PDB entry 6RD7 | electron microscopy, 2.73 A resolution | chains 1 and 8 of the 18 polymer chains in the assembly

# Chain 1
Protein: ATP synthase associated protein ASA1
Organism: Polytomella sp. Pringsheim 198.80
UniProt: Q85JD5 (Q85JD5_9CHLO); numbering as in UniProt (aligned over 1-618)
Chain sequence (618 residues; numbered 1 to 618; the number before each row is that of its first residue):
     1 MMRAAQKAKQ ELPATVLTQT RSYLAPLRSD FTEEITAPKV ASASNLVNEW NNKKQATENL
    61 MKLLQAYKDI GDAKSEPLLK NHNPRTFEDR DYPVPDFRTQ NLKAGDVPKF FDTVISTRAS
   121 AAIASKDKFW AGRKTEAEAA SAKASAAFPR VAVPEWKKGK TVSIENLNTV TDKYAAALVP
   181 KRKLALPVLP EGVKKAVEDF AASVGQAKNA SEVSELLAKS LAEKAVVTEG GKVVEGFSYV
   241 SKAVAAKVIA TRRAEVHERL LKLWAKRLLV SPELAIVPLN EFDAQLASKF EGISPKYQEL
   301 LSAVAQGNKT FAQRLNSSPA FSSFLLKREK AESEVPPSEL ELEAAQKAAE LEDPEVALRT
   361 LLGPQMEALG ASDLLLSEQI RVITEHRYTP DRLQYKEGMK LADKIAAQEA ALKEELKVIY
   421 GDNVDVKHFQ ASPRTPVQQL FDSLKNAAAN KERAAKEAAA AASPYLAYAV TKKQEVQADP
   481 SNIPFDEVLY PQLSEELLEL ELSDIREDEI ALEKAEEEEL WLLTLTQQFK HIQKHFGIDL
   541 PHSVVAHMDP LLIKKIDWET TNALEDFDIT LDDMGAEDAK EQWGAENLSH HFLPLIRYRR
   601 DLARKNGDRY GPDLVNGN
Disordered / not traced: 1-22, 618

# Chain 8
Protein: Mitochondrial ATP synthase subunit ASA8
Organism: Polytomella sp. Pringsheim 198.80
UniProt: D8V7I7 (D8V7I7_9CHLO); numbering as in UniProt (aligned over 1-89)
Chain sequence (89 residues; each row starts with the number of its first residue):
     1 MVLGEVYLKD ILRTPPTGAI PANVPHPFQT SFYTYATKKL IPRHWYLLGG FTFTITLYGI
    61 LDGLRDSGKK KAYDEAIHAG KTPYTAGGH
Disordered / not traced: 1

# Chain 1 / chain 8 interface
Contacting residue pairs - 57 pairs, chain 1 then chain 8:
  Glu516(1) with Val2(8)
  Glu517(1) with Val2(8); Leu3(8), hydrogen bond (backbone-backbone)
  Leu520(1) with Leu3(8); Gly4(8); Glu5(8)
  Trp521(1) with Leu3(8), hydrophobic; Leu12(8)
  Thr524(1) with Leu8(8); Thr14(8)
  Leu525(1) with Leu12(8), hydrophobic
  Gln527(1) with Pro15(8)
  Gln528(1) with Leu12(8); Arg13(8)
  His531(1) with Pro15(8)
  His542(1) with Asn23(8)
  Ser543(1) with Ile20(8); Pro21(8); Ala22(8); Asn23(8)
  Val544(1) with Pro16(8)
  Ala546(1) with Val24(8), hydrophobic
  His547(1) with Arg13(8), hydrogen bond (backbone-side chain); Thr14(8); Pro16(8); Pro21(8)
  Met548(1) with Leu12(8); Arg13(8), hydrogen bond (backbone-backbone); Thr14(8); Pro15(8)
  Asp549(1) with Ile11(8)
  Pro550(1) with Asp10(8); Ile11(8); Arg13(8)
  Leu551(1) with Asp10(8); Ile11(8), hydrophobic
  Asp557(1) with His26(8), salt bridge
  Thr560(1) with His26(8); Phe28(8); Lys39(8), hydrogen bond (backbone-side chain)
  Thr561(1) with His26(8), hydrogen bond; Phe28(8); Lys38(8)
  Ala563(1) with Lys39(8); Arg43(8)
  Glu565(1) with Lys39(8), salt bridge
  His590(1) with Ile11(8)
  His591(1) with Leu12(8)
  Leu593(1) with Ile11(8), hydrophobic
  Pro594(1) with Leu3(8); Tyr7(8); Leu8(8), hydrophobic; Ile11(8)
  Tyr598(1) with Val2(8); Leu3(8), hydrophobic; Tyr7(8), hydrophobic
  Asp601(1) with Tyr7(8), hydrogen bond
Interface residues without a listed pair, chain 1 (32 interface residues in all): Glu518, Leu595, Arg597
Interface residues without a listed pair, chain 8 (25 interface residues in all): Pro25, Pro27

# Overview
32 residues of chain 1 and 25 residues of chain 8 are in contact; the contacts include 6 hydrogen bonds and 2
salt bridges. Among the polar pairs are Asp557(1)-His26(8), Glu565(1)-Lys39(8) and His547(1)-Arg13(8).
Chain 1 is ATP synthase associated protein ASA1 and chain 8 is Mitochondrial ATP synthase subunit ASA8, both
from Polytomella sp. Pringsheim 198.80; the structure, CryoEM structure of Polytomella F-ATP synthase, c-ring
position 1, focussed refinement of Fo and peripheral stalk, was determined by electron microscopy (same
publication as 6RD4, 6RD5, 6RD6, 6RD8, 6RD9, 6RDA and 46 further entries).
